4O0P - chains A and B; structure by X-ray diffraction, 3.80 A resolution.

# Chain A (and B)
Name: Bacteriophytochrome
Organism: Deinococcus radiodurans
Notes: EC 2.7.13.3; fragment: Photosensory Core Module; chain B of this document is another copy of the same molecule, construct and numbering; everything in this record applies to it too
Reference sequence: Q9RZA4 (BPHY_DEIRA); residue numbers follow UniProt; this construct covers 1-502
Chain sequence (523 residues; numbered -13 to 509; the number before each row is that of its first residue; numbers below 1 keep their minus sign (Met-13 is residue -13)):
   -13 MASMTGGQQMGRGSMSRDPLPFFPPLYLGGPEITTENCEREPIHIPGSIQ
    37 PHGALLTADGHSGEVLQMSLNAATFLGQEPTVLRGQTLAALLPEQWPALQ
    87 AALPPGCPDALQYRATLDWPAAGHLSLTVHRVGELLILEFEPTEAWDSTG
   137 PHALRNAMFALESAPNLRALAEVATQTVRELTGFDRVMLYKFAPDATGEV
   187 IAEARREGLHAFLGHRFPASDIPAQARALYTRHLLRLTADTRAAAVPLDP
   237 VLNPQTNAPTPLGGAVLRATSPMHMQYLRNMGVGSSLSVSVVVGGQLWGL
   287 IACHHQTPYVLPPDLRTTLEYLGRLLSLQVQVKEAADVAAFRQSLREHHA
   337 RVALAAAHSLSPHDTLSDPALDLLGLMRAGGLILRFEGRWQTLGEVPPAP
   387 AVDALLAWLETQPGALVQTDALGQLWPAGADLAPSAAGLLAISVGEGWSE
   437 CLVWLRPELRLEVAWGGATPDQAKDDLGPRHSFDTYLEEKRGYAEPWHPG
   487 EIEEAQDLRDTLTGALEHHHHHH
Disordered / not traced: -13 to 3, 107-109, 132-137, 401, 431-433, 458-462, 507-509 (chain B: -13 to 3, 107-109, 131-137, 401, 458-462, 504-509)
Sequence notes: expression tag (-13 to 0, 503-509)
Covalently attached groups: 2(R),3(E)- phytochromobilin (LBV) linked to Cys24
Small-molecule neighbours: 2(R),3(E)- phytochromobilin (LBV; 3-[2-[(Z)-[3-(2-carboxyethyl)-5-[(Z)-(4-ethenyl-3-methyl-5-oxidanylidene-pyrrol-2-ylidene)methyl]-4-methyl-pyrrol-1-ium -2-ylidene]methyl]-5-[(Z)-[(3E)-3-ethylidene-4-methyl-5-oxidanylidene-pyrrolidin-2-ylidene]methyl]-4-methyl-1H-pyrrol-3- yl]propanoic acid): Thr20, Thr21, Glu27, Ile29, Met174, Tyr176, Phe198, Phe203, Ser206, Asp207, Ile208, Pro209, Gln211, Ala212, Tyr216, Arg222, Thr224, Arg254, Thr256, Ser257, Met259, His260, Tyr263, Met267, Ser272, Leu273, Ser274, Leu286, His290, Pro465
Swiss-Prot annotation at these positions:
  - binding site (a tetrapyrrole): Cys24
What the authors report for this chain:
  - conformationally variable residues: Arg446 to Arg477
  - contacts within the chain: Arg202-Ala450 (backbone contact), Asp207-Arg466, Tyr263-Arg466, Leu445-Tyr479 (backbone contact), Arg202-Gly452 (backbone contact)

# Chain A / chain B interface
Residue-residue contacts - 56 pairs, chain A then chain B:
  Pro94(A) with Ser149(B)
  Ala96(A) with Phe145(B); Glu148(B)
  Leu97(A) with Phe145(B); Ala146(B); Ser149(B)
  Gln98(A) with Arg141(B), hydrogen bond; Asn142(B); Phe145(B)
  Tyr99(A) with Asn142(B)
  Arg100(A) with His138(B), hydrogen bond (backbone-side chain); Arg141(B); Asn142(B), hydrogen bond (backbone-side chain)
  Ala101(A) with His138(B)
  Ser112(A) with His138(B)
  His138(A) with Arg100(B), hydrogen bond (side chain-backbone); Ala101(B); Ser112(B)
  Leu140(A) with Tyr307(B)
  Arg141(A) with Gln98(B), hydrogen bond; Arg100(B); Thr303(B), hydrogen bond; Glu306(B), salt bridge; Tyr307(B), hydrogen bond (backbone-side chain)
  Asn142(A) with Gln98(B); Tyr99(B); Arg100(B), hydrogen bond (side chain-backbone)
  Met144(A) with Tyr307(B), hydrophobic; Arg310(B), hydrogen bond
  Phe145(A) with Ala96(B); Leu97(B); Gln98(B); Arg310(B)
  Ala146(A) with Leu97(B)
  Glu148(A) with Ala96(B); Leu220(B); Arg310(B), salt bridge
  Ser149(A) with Pro94(B); Leu97(B)
  Leu220(A) with Glu148(B)
  Thr303(A) with Arg141(B), hydrogen bond
  Glu306(A) with Arg141(B), salt bridge; Phe145(B)
  Tyr307(A) with Leu140(B); Arg141(B), hydrogen bond (side chain-backbone); Met144(B), hydrophobic
  Arg310(A) with Met144(B), hydrogen bond; Phe145(B); Glu148(B), salt bridge; Leu314(B)
  Leu314(A) with Arg310(B); Leu314(B), hydrophobic; Gln317(B)
  Gln317(A) with Leu314(B); Gln317(B)
  Glu503(A) with Glu432(B)
Other interface residues (no listed pair), chain A (27 interface residues in all): Thr102, Thr114
Other interface residues (no listed pair), chain B (27 interface residues in all): Thr102, Thr114

# Overview
The chain A/chain B interface involves 27 residues from each chain, with 12 hydrogen bonds and 4 salt bridges.
Among the polar pairs are Arg141(A)-Glu306(B), Glu148(A)-Arg310(B) and Gln98(A)-Arg141(B). Covalently linked
2(R),3(E)- phytochromobilin: at Cys24(A). From the paper: conformational variability at Arg446(A); contacts
within the chain involving Arg202(A), Ala450(A) and Asp207(A) among others.
Chain A and chain B are both Bacteriophytochrome (Deinococcus radiodurans); the structure, Crystal Structure
of D. radiodurans Bacteriophytochrome Photosensory Core Module in its Dark Form, was determined by X-ray
diffraction, deposited together with 4O01.
